PDB entry 1G73 | X-ray diffraction, 2.00 A resolution | chains A and C

[Chain A]
Protein: Second mitochondria-derived activator of caspases
From: Homo sapiens
UniProtKB: Q9NR28 (DBLOH_HUMAN); residues 1-162 here correspond to UniProt positions 56-217 (UniProt number = residue number + 55)
Sequence (162 residues; row label = number of the first residue in the row):
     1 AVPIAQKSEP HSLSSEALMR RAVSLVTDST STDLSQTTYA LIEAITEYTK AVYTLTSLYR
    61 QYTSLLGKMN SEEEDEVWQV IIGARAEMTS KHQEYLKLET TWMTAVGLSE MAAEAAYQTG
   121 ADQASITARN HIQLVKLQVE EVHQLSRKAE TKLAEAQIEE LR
Not modelled in the structure: 158-162
Sequence notes: engineered mutation Asp33 (Phe88 in Q9NR28)
UniProt features mapped onto this chain:
  - motif: Ala1 to Ala5 (IAP-binding)

[Chain C]
Protein: Inhibitors of apoptosis-like protein ilp
From: Homo sapiens
Notes: fragment: bir3 domain (residues 238-358)
UniProtKB: P98170 (BIRC4_HUMAN); residues 238-358 here = UniProt positions 238-358
Sequence (121 residues; row label = number of the first residue in the row):
   238 RSESDAVSSD RNFPNSTNLP RNPSMADYEA RIFTFGTWIY SVNKEQLARA GFYALGEGDK
   298 VKCFHCGGGL TDWKPSEDPW EQHAKWYPGC KYLLEQKGQE YINNIHLTHS LEECLVRTTE
   358 K
Not modelled in the structure: 238-255, 345-358
Metal / ion sites: Zn2+: Cys300, Cys303, His320, Cys327

[Chain A / chain C interface]
Residue-residue contacts - 18 pairs, chain A then chain C:
  Arg85(A) - Thr274(C)  hydrogen bond
  His92(A) - Met262(C)
  Gln93(A) - Leu292(C)
  Tyr95(A) - Ser261(C)
  Leu96(A) - Asn259(C)
  Leu96(A) - Ser261(C)
  Leu96(A) - Tyr290(C)  hydrophobic
  Glu99(A) - Asn259(C)
  Glu99(A) - Pro260(C)
  Glu99(A) - Ser261(C)  hydrogen bond
  Thr100(A) - Arg258(C)  hydrogen bond (side chain-backbone)
  Thr100(A) - Asn259(C)  hydrogen bond
  Met103(A) - Pro257(C)
  Met103(A) - Pro260(C)  hydrophobic
  His143(A) - Ser261(C)
  Arg147(A) - Ala267(C)
  Leu153(A) - Phe270(C)  hydrophobic
  Ala154(A) - Phe270(C)  hydrophobic
Also at the interface, not in a pair above, chain A (14 interface residues in all): Thr89, Gln157
Also at the interface, not in a pair above, chain C (12 interface residues in all): Gly293

[In short]
Chain A and chain C form an interface of 14 and 12 residues respectively, with 4 hydrogen bonds. Among the
polar pairs are Arg85(A)-Thr274(C), Glu99(A)-Ser261(C) and Thr100(A)-Arg258(C). Cys300(C), Cys303(C),
His320(C) and Cys327(C) form the Zn2+ site.
Chain A is Second mitochondria-derived activator of caspases and chain C is Inhibitors of apoptosis-like
protein ilp, both from Homo sapiens; the structure, Crystal structure of smac bound to xiap-BIR3 domain, was
determined by X-ray diffraction.
